Entry 4U7U (X-ray diffraction, 3.00 A resolution); this record covers chains G and L of the 24 polymer chains in the assembly.

[Chain G]
Name: CRISPR system Cascade subunit CasC
From: Escherichia coli K12
Reference sequence: Q46899 (CASC_ECOLI); residue numbers follow UniProt; this construct covers 1-363
Chain sequence (363 residues; row label = number of the first residue in the row):
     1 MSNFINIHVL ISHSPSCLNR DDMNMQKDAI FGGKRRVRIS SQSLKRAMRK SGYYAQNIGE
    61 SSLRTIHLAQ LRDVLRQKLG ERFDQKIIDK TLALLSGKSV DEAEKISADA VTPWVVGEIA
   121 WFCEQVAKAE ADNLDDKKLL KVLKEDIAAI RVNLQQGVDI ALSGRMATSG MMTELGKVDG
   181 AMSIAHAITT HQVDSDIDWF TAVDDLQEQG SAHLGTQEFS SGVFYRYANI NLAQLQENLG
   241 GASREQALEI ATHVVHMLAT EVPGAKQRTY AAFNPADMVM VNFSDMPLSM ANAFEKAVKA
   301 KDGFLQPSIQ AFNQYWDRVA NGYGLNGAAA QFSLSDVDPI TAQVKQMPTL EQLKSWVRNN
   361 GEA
Not modelled in the structure: 337-342, 363
What the authors report for this chain:
  - binding site for crRNA (chain L): Lys-177, Asp-179, Phe-200, Val-203
  - binding site for crRNA: Asp-179
  - self-association interface (contacts with another copy of this molecule): Asp-204

[Chain L]
Molecule: crRNA
Sequence (61 nucleotides; row label = number of the first residue in the row):
     1 AUAAACCGGG CUCCCUGUCG GUUGUAAUUG AUAAUGUUGA GAGUUCCCCG CGCCAGCGGG
    61 G

[How chain G and chain L interact]
Pairs across the interface (43; chain G residue first):
  Asn-19(G) / A26(L)  sugar contact
  Asn-19(G) / A27(L)  phosphate contact
  Asn-19(G) / U28(L)  phosphate contact
  Arg-20(G) / A27(L)  sugar contact
  Arg-20(G) / U28(L)  salt bridge to the phosphate
  Arg-20(G) / U29(L)  salt bridge to the phosphate
  Asp-21(G) / A27(L)  base contact
  Asp-22(G) / A27(L)  base contact
  Lys-27(G) / A27(L)  salt bridge to the phosphate
  Ser-40(G) / A26(L)  phosphate contact
  Ser-40(G) / A27(L)  hydrogen bond to the phosphate
  Gln-42(G) / U25(L)  sugar contact
  Gln-42(G) / A26(L)  phosphate contact
  Gln-42(G) / A27(L)  phosphate contact
  Ser-43(G) / A26(L)  hydrogen bond to the sugar
  Lys-45(G) / U25(L)  salt bridge to the phosphate
  Arg-46(G) / A26(L)  sugar contact
  Arg-49(G) / A26(L)  salt bridge to the phosphate
  Arg-64(G) / U25(L)  sugar contact
  Ser-163(G) / G24(L)  sugar contact
  Met-166(G) / U23(L)  base contact
  Met-166(G) / G24(L)  base contact
  Trp-199(G) / A33(L)  sugar contact
  Phe-200(G) / A31(L)  base contact
  Phe-200(G) / A33(L)  phosphate contact
  Thr-201(G) / A31(L)  hydrogen bond to the sugar
  Thr-201(G) / U32(L)  sugar contact
  Thr-201(G) / A33(L)  hydrogen bond to the phosphate
  Ala-202(G) / A31(L)  base contact
  Ala-202(G) / U32(L)  phosphate contact
  Val-203(G) / U32(L)  hydrogen bond to the phosphate
  Gln-209(G) / U32(L)  base contact
  Gln-209(G) / A34(L)  base contact
  Ser-211(G) / A33(L)  base contact
  Ser-211(G) / A34(L)  base contact
  Ala-212(G) / A33(L)  hydrogen bond to the base
  Leu-214(G) / A33(L)  base contact
  Gly-264(G) / U29(L)  phosphate contact
  Ala-265(G) / U28(L)  phosphate contact
  Ala-265(G) / U29(L)  phosphate contact
  Lys-266(G) / U29(L)  hydrogen bond to the phosphate
  Arg-268(G) / G30(L)  phosphate contact
  Thr-269(G) / G30(L)  phosphate contact
Also at the interface, not in a pair above, chain G (33 interface residues in all): Leu-18, Gly-164, Arg-165, Lys-177, Gly-210
Also at the interface, not in a pair above, chain L (13 interface residues in all): U35

[Overview]
33 residues of chain G face 13 of chain L across their interface, with 7 hydrogen bonds and 5 salt bridges.
Among the polar pairs are Ala-212(G)/A33(L), Ser-43(G)/A26(L) and Thr-201(G)/A31(L). From the paper: a binding
site for crRNA (chain L) at Lys-177(G), Asp-179(G) and Phe-200(G) among others; a binding site for crRNA at
Asp-179(G).
Here chain G is CRISPR system Cascade subunit CasC (Escherichia coli K12) and chain L is crRNA. Entry 4U7U
(Crystal structure of RNA-guided immune Cascade complex from E.coli) was determined by X-ray diffraction.
